PDB entry 8R5Z | electron microscopy, 2.60 A resolution | chains A and C of the 3 polymer chains in the assembly

== Chain A ==
Name: Genome polyprotein
From: Coxsackievirus B5
UniProtKB: Q9PYF2 (Q9PYF2_9ENTO); residues -567 to 283 here correspond to UniProt positions 1-851 (UniProt number = residue number + 568)
Chain sequence (851 residues; numbered -567 to 283; the number before each row is that of its first residue; numbers below 1 keep their minus sign (Met-567 is residue -567)):
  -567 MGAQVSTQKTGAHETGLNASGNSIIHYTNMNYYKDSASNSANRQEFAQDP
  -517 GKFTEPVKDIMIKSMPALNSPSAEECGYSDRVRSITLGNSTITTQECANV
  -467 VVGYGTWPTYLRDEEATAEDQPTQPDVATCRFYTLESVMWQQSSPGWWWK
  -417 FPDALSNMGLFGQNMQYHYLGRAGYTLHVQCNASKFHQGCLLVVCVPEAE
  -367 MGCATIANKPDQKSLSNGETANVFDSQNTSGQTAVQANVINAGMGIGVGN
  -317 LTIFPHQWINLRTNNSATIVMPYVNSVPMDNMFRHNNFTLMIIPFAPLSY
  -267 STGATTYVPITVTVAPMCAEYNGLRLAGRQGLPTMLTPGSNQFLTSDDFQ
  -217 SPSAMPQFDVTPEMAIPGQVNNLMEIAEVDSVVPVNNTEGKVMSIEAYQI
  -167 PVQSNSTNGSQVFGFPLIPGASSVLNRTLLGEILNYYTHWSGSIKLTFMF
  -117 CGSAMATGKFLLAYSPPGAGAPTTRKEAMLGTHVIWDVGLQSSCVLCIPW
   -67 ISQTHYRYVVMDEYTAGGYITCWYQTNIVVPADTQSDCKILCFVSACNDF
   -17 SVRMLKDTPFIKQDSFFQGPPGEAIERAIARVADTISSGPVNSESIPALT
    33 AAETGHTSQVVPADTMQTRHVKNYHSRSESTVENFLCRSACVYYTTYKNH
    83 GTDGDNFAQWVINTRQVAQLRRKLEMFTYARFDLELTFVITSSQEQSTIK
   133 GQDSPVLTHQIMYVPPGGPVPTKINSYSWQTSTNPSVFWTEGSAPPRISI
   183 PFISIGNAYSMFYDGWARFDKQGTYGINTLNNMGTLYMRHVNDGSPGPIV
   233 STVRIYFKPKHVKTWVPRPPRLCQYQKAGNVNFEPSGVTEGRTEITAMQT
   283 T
Not modelled in the structure: -567 to 54, 84-87, 127-136, 226-229, 281-283
Sequence notes: conflict Met-538 (Ile30 in Q9PYF2), Glu-523 (Asp45 in Q9PYF2), Ala-521 (Thr47 in Q9PYF2), Thr-462 (Val106 in Q9PYF2), Glu-454 (Asp114 in Q9PYF2), Ile-362 (Leu206 in Q9PYF2), Asp-343 (Glu225 in Q9PYF2), Thr-339 (Ser229 in Q9PYF2), Arg-239 (Lys329 in Q9PYF2), Ala-203 (Glu365 in Q9PYF2), Ile-150 (Thr418 in Q9PYF2), Ser19 (Gly587 in Q9PYF2), Ile156 (Val724 in Q9PYF2), Ile180 (Met748 in Q9PYF2), Glu276 (Asp844 in Q9PYF2), Ala279 (Thr847 in Q9PYF2)
From the paper describing this entry:
  - conformationally variable residues (loop rearrangement): Gln49 to Ser60, Ala279

== Chain C ==
Name: Genome polyprotein
From: Coxsackievirus B5
UniProtKB: Q9PYF2 (Q9PYF2_9ENTO); residues -329 to 521 here correspond to UniProt positions 1-851 (UniProt number = residue number + 330)
Chain sequence (851 residues; numbered -329 to 521; the number before each row is that of its first residue; numbers below 1 keep their minus sign (Met-329 is residue -329)):
  -329 MGAQVSTQKTGAHETGLNASGNSIIHYTNMNYYKDSASNSANRQEFAQDP
  -279 GKFTEPVKDIMIKSMPALNSPSAEECGYSDRVRSITLGNSTITTQECANV
  -229 VVGYGTWPTYLRDEEATAEDQPTQPDVATCRFYTLESVMWQQSSPGWWWK
  -179 FPDALSNMGLFGQNMQYHYLGRAGYTLHVQCNASKFHQGCLLVVCVPEAE
  -129 MGCATIANKPDQKSLSNGETANVFDSQNTSGQTAVQANVINAGMGIGVGN
   -79 LTIFPHQWINLRTNNSATIVMPYVNSVPMDNMFRHNNFTLMIIPFAPLSY
   -29 STGATTYVPITVTVAPMCAEYNGLRLAGRQGLPTMLTPGSNQFLTSDDFQ
    21 SPSAMPQFDVTPEMAIPGQVNNLMEIAEVDSVVPVNNTEGKVMSIEAYQI
    71 PVQSNSTNGSQVFGFPLIPGASSVLNRTLLGEILNYYTHWSGSIKLTFMF
   121 CGSAMATGKFLLAYSPPGAGAPTTRKEAMLGTHVIWDVGLQSSCVLCIPW
   171 ISQTHYRYVVMDEYTAGGYITCWYQTNIVVPADTQSDCKILCFVSACNDF
   221 SVRMLKDTPFIKQDSFFQGPPGEAIERAIARVADTISSGPVNSESIPALT
   271 AAETGHTSQVVPADTMQTRHVKNYHSRSESTVENFLCRSACVYYTTYKNH
   321 GTDGDNFAQWVINTRQVAQLRRKLEMFTYARFDLELTFVITSSQEQSTIK
   371 GQDSPVLTHQIMYVPPGGPVPTKINSYSWQTSTNPSVFWTEGSAPPRISI
   421 PFISIGNAYSMFYDGWARFDKQGTYGINTLNNMGTLYMRHVNDGSPGPIV
   471 STVRIYFKPKHVKTWVPRPPRLCQYQKAGNVNFEPSGVTEGRTEITAMQT
   521 T
Not modelled in the structure: -329 to 0, 173-185, 232-521
Sequence notes: conflict Met-300 (Ile30 in Q9PYF2), Glu-285 (Asp45 in Q9PYF2), Ala-283 (Thr47 in Q9PYF2), Thr-224 (Val106 in Q9PYF2), Glu-216 (Asp114 in Q9PYF2), Ile-124 (Leu206 in Q9PYF2), Asp-105 (Glu225 in Q9PYF2), Thr-101 (Ser229 in Q9PYF2), Arg-1 (Lys329 in Q9PYF2), Ala35 (Glu365 in Q9PYF2), Ile88 (Thr418 in Q9PYF2), Ser257 (Gly587 in Q9PYF2), Ile394 (Val724 in Q9PYF2), Ile418 (Met748 in Q9PYF2), Glu514 (Asp844 in Q9PYF2), Ala517 (Thr847 in Q9PYF2)

== Interface between chain A and chain C ==
Contacting residue pairs (119; chain A residue first):
  His57(A) - Asp18(C)
  Glu61(A) - Tyr107(C)  hydrogen bond (backbone-side chain)
  Glu61(A) - Arg223(C)
  Glu61(A) - Met224(C)
  Glu61(A) - Leu225(C)  hydrogen bond (side chain-backbone)
  Ser62(A) - Asn42(C)  hydrogen bond
  Ser62(A) - Leu43(C)  hydrogen bond (backbone-backbone)
  Ser62(A) - Tyr107(C)
  Ser62(A) - Val222(C)
  Thr63(A) - Asn41(C)  hydrogen bond (side chain-backbone)
  Thr63(A) - Asn42(C)
  Val64(A) - Val40(C)
  Val64(A) - Asn41(C)  hydrogen bond (backbone-backbone)
  Asn66(A) - Leu225(C)
  Phe67(A) - Leu43(C)  hydrophobic
  Phe67(A) - Tyr106(C)  hydrophobic
  Phe67(A) - Leu225(C)
  Arg70(A) - Leu225(C)
  Ser71(A) - Thr15(C)  hydrogen bond (side chain-backbone)
  Ala100(A) - Ile231(C)
  Gln101(A) - Asp227(C)
  Gln101(A) - Thr228(C)  hydrogen bond (side chain-backbone)
  Gln101(A) - Ile231(C)
  Arg104(A) - Arg97(C)
  Arg104(A) - Glu102(C)  salt bridge
  Arg104(A) - Tyr106(C)  hydrogen bond
  Arg104(A) - Thr228(C)
  Arg104(A) - Ile231(C)
  Lys105(A) - Tyr106(C)
  Phe109(A) - Val40(C)  hydrophobic
  Arg113(A) - Thr31(C)  hydrogen bond (side chain-backbone)
  Arg113(A) - Pro32(C)
  Arg113(A) - Glu33(C)
  Thr119(A) - Phe13(C)
  Val121(A) - Phe13(C)  hydrophobic
  Tyr145(A) - Met25(C)  hydrophobic
  Pro147(A) - Met25(C)  hydrophobic
  Pro167(A) - Ala24(C)
  Ala176(A) - Asn11(C)
  Pro177(A) - Phe13(C)  hydrophobic
  Arg179(A) - Phe13(C)
  Arg179(A) - Asp17(C)  salt bridge
  Arg179(A) - Ser21(C)
  Arg179(A) - Pro22(C)
  Ile180(A) - Pro22(C)
  Ser181(A) - Ser21(C)
  Ser181(A) - Pro22(C)  hydrogen bond (backbone-backbone)
  Ser181(A) - Ser23(C)
  Ser181(A) - Ala24(C)  hydrogen bond (backbone-backbone)
  Phe184(A) - Phe28(C)
  Phe184(A) - Val30(C)
  Ile185(A) - Phe28(C)  hydrophobic
  Ser186(A) - Thr31(C)  hydrogen bond (backbone-side chain)
  Ile187(A) - Thr31(C)
  Gly188(A) - Thr31(C)
  Asn189(A) - Thr31(C)
  Asn189(A) - Pro32(C)  hydrogen bond (side chain-backbone)
  Asn189(A) - Met34(C)
  Tyr238(A) - Phe13(C)  hydrophobic
  Lys240(A) - Asp17(C)  hydrogen bond (side chain-backbone)
  Lys245(A) - Glu33(C)  salt bridge
  Thr246(A) - Gln39(C)
  Thr246(A) - Val40(C)  hydrogen bond (backbone-backbone)
  Trp247(A) - Glu33(C)
  Trp247(A) - Ile36(C)
  Trp247(A) - Gly38(C)
  Trp247(A) - Gln39(C)  hydrogen bond
  Val248(A) - Pro37(C)
  Val248(A) - Gly38(C)  hydrogen bond (backbone-backbone)
  Pro249(A) - Gly38(C)
  Pro249(A) - Val40(C)
  Pro249(A) - Ile46(C)  hydrophobic
  Pro252(A) - Glu102(C)
  Arg253(A) - Arg97(C)
  Leu254(A) - Arg97(C)
  Gln256(A) - Phe230(C)  hydrogen bond (side chain-backbone)
  Gln256(A) - Ile231(C)
  Pro267(A) - Met63(C)
  Ser268(A) - Met63(C)
  Gly269(A) - Val62(C)
  Gly269(A) - Met63(C)  hydrogen bond (backbone-side chain)
  Val270(A) - Pro54(C)  hydrophobic
  Val270(A) - Val62(C)  hydrogen bond (backbone-backbone)
  Val270(A) - Ala67(C)  hydrophobic
  Val270(A) - Tyr68(C)
  Val270(A) - Arg97(C)
  Thr271(A) - Pro54(C)
  Thr271(A) - Asn57(C)
  Thr271(A) - Val62(C)
  Thr271(A) - Ser93(C)  hydrogen bond (side chain-backbone)
  Thr271(A) - Asn96(C)
  Glu272(A) - Asn57(C)  hydrogen bond (backbone-side chain)
  Glu272(A) - Val62(C)
  Gly273(A) - Asn57(C)
  Gly273(A) - Val62(C)
  Arg274(A) - Val55(C)  hydrogen bond (side chain-backbone)
  Arg274(A) - Asn57(C)  hydrogen bond (backbone-backbone)
  Arg274(A) - Thr58(C)
  Arg274(A) - Glu59(C)  hydrogen bond (backbone-backbone)
  Arg274(A) - Gly84(C)  hydrogen bond (side chain-backbone)
  Arg274(A) - Phe85(C)
  Arg274(A) - Val94(C)
  Ile277(A) - Val55(C)
  Ile277(A) - Asn56(C)
  Ile277(A) - Pro71(C)
  Ile277(A) - Val82(C)
  Ile277(A) - Phe83(C)
  Ile277(A) - Gly84(C)  hydrogen bond (backbone-backbone)
  Thr278(A) - Gln81(C)
  Thr278(A) - Gly84(C)
  Ala279(A) - Gln81(C)  hydrogen bond (backbone-side chain)
  Ala279(A) - Gly84(C)  hydrogen bond (backbone-backbone)
  Ala279(A) - Phe85(C)
  Ala279(A) - Pro86(C)
  Ala279(A) - Ala141(C)  hydrophobic
  Ala279(A) - Tyr189(C)
  Ala279(A) - Thr191(C)
  Met280(A) - Ala141(C)
  Met280(A) - Tyr189(C)  hydrogen bond
Other interface residues (no listed pair), chain A (63 interface residues in all): Met108, Tyr111, Glu117, Ile182, Pro183, Ala190, Lys242, Pro251, Glu276
Other interface residues (no listed pair), chain C (66 interface residues in all): Phe19, Met44, Ile70, Leu99, Ile103, Ile190

== Overview ==
Chain A and chain C form an interface of 63 and 66 residues respectively, with 31 hydrogen bonds and 3 salt
bridges. Polar pairs include Arg104(A)-Glu102(C), Arg179(A)-Asp17(C) and Lys245(A)-Glu33(C). The paper reports
conformational variability at Gln49(A) and Ala279(A).
Both chains are Genome polyprotein (Coxsackievirus B5). Entry 8R5Z (Structure of coxsackievirus B5 capsid
(mutant CVB5F.cas.genogroupB) - E particle) was determined by electron microscopy together with 8R5X and 8R5Y
from the same study.
